9FCO - chains B and T of the 16 polymer chains in the assembly; structure by electron microscopy, 2.40 A resolution.

# Chain B
Molecule: 16S rRNA
Source organism: Escherichia coli
Sequence (1046 nucleotides; numbered 1 to 1534; 488 numbers in that range are skipped by the numbering (no residue carries them; nothing is unmodelled there); the number before each row is that of its first residue):
     1 AAAUUGAAGAGUUUGAUCAUGGCUCAGAUUGAACGCUGGCGGCAGGCCUA
    51 ACACAUGCAAGUCGAACGGUAACAGGAA
    93 UGCUGACGAGUGGCGGACGGGUGAGUAAUGUCUGGGAAACUGCCUGAUGG
   143 AGGGGGAUAACUACUGGAAACGGUAGCUAAUACCGCAUAACGUCGCAAGA
   193 CCAAAGAGGGGG
   214 CCUCUUGCCAUCGGAUGUGCCCAGAUGGGAUUAGCUAGUAGGUGGGGUAA
   264 CGGCUCACCUAGGCGACGAUCCCUAGCUGGUCUGAGAGGAUGACCAGCCA
   314 CACUGGAACUGAGACACGGUCCAGACUCCUACGGGAGGCAGCAGUGGGGA
   364 AUAUUGCACAAUGGGCGCAAGCCUGAUGCAGCCAUGCCGCGUGUAUGAAG
   414 AAGCCCUUCGGGUUGUAAAGUACUUUCAGCGGGGAGGAAGGGAGUAAAGU
   464 UAAUACCUUUGCUCAUUGACGUUACCCGCAGAAGAAGCACCGGCUAACUC
   514 CGUGCCAGCAGCCXCGGUAAUACGGAGGGUGCAAGCGUUAAUCGGAAUUA
   564 CUGGGCGUAAAGCGCACGCAGGCGGUUUGUUAAGUCAGAUGUGAAAUCCC
   614 CGGGCUCAACCUGGGAACUGCAUCUGAUACUGGCAAGCUUGAGUCUCGUA
   664 GAGGGGGGUAGAAUUCCAGGUGUAGCGGUGAAAUGCGUAGAGAUCUGGAG
   714 GAAUACCGGUGGCGAAGGCGGCCCCCUGGACGAAGACUGACGCUCAGGUG
   764 CGAAAGCGUGGGGAGCAAACAGGAUUAGAUACCCUGGUAGUCCACGCCGU
   814 AAACGAUGUCGACUUGGAGGUUGUGCC
   846 GGCGUGGCUUCCGGAGCUAACGCGUUAAGUCGACCGCCUGGGGAGUACGG
   896 CCGCAAGGUUAAAACUCAAAUGAAUUGACGGGGG
  1390 UUGUACACACCGCCCGUXACACCAUGGGAGUGGGUUGCAAAAGAAGUAGG
  1440 UAGCUUAACCUUCGGGAGGGCGCUUACCACUUUGUGAUUCAUGACUGGGG
  1490 UGAAGUCGUAACAAGGUAACCGUAGGGGAACCUGCGGUUGGAUCA
Modified / non-standard residues: PSU (pseudouridine-5'-monophosphate) at position 516, G7M (N7-methyl-guanosine-5'-monophosphate) at position 527, 4OC (4n,o2'-methylcytidine-5'-monophosphate) at position 1402, 5MC (5-methylcytidine-5'-monophosphate) at position 1407, UR3 (3-methyluridine-5'-monophoshate) at position 1498, 2MG (2N-methylguanosine-5'-monophosphate) at position 1516, MA6 (6N-dimethyladenosine-5'-monophoshate) at position 1518, MA6 (6N-dimethyladenosine-5'-monophoshate) at position 1519
Metal / ion sites: K+ site 1: G11, U12, G21, G22; Mg2+ site 1 near U13 (its only coordinating residue here); Mg2+ site 2 near G21 (its only coordinating residue here); Mg2+ site 3: C48, G115; Mg2+ site 4: A59, U387; K+ site 2: U62, G104, G105; Mg2+ site 5 near G100 (its only coordinating residue here); K+ site 3: G107, G324, G326; K+ site 4: G107, G108, G326; Mg2+ site 6: A109, G331; K+ site 5: A109, C110, G111; Mg2+ site 7 near G111 (its only coordinating residue here); 17 more K+ sites not listed; 30 more Mg2+ sites not listed
Ligand contacts: kasugamycin (KSG; (1S,2R,3S,4R,5S,6S)-2,3,4,5,6-pentahydroxycyclohexyl 2-amino-4-{[carboxy(imino)methyl]amino}-2,3,4,6-tetradeoxy-alpha-D-arabino-hexopyranoside): A792, A794, C795, G926, UR3_1498, A1499, G1504, G1505, U1506
What the authors report for this chain:
  - binding site for kasugamycin: A794, G926
  - binding site for mRNA: G693, A790, G926, C1400

# Chain T
Protein: Small ribosomal subunit protein bS20
Source organism: Escherichia coli
Reference sequence: P0A7U7 (RS20_ECOLI); numbering as in UniProt (aligned over 1-87)
Amino-acid sequence (87 residues; each row starts with the number of its first residue):
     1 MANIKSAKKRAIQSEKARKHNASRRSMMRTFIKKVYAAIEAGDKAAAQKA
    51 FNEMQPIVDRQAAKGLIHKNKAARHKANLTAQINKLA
Unresolved in the structure: 1, 86-87

# Chain B / chain T interface
Pairs across the interface (90):
  A60(B) / Ile-4(T)  sugar contact
  G61(B) / Ile-4(T)  phosphate contact
  G61(B) / Ser-6(T)  base contact
  A101(B) / Lys-5(T)  salt bridge to the phosphate
  G102(B) / Lys-5(T)  salt bridge to the phosphate
  U103(B) / Lys-9(T)  salt bridge to the phosphate
  G104(B) / Lys-9(T)  hydrogen bond to the base
  G104(B) / Gln-13(T)  phosphate contact
  G104(B) / Lys-16(T)  phosphate contact
  G105(B) / Gln-13(T)  phosphate contact
  C106(B) / Arg-10(T)  base contact
  G107(B) / Ser-6(T)  hydrogen bond to the base
  G107(B) / Arg-10(T)  hydrogen bond to the base
  G108(B) / Ala-7(T)  base contact
  G108(B) / Arg-10(T)  hydrogen bond to the base
  A131(B) / Asn-70(T)  phosphate contact
  C132(B) / His-68(T)  phosphate contact
  C132(B) / Asn-70(T)  hydrogen bond to the phosphate
  U133(B) / His-68(T)  phosphate contact
  C175(B) / His-20(T)  hydrogen bond to the phosphate
  C176(B) / His-20(T)  salt bridge to the phosphate
  C176(B) / Arg-24(T)  sugar contact
  C176(B) / Lys-64(T)  phosphate contact
  G177(B) / Arg-24(T)  salt bridge to the phosphate
  G177(B) / Arg-60(T)  salt bridge to the phosphate
  G177(B) / Lys-64(T)  salt bridge to the phosphate
  C178(B) / Arg-60(T)  salt bridge to the phosphate
  U185(B) / Ala-73(T)  phosphate contact
  U185(B) / Lys-76(T)  hydrogen bond to the sugar
  C186(B) / Ala-73(T)  phosphate contact
  C186(B) / Lys-76(T)  sugar contact
  C186(B) / Ala-77(T)  phosphate contact
  C186(B) / Thr-80(T)  hydrogen bond to the sugar
  G187(B) / Ala-77(T)  phosphate contact
  G187(B) / Thr-80(T)  sugar contact
  A192(B) / Gln-55(T)  hydrogen bond to the sugar
  C193(B) / Gln-55(T)  hydrogen bond to the sugar
  C193(B) / Pro-56(T)  phosphate contact
  C193(B) / Asp-59(T)  hydrogen bond to the sugar
  C194(B) / Pro-56(T)  sugar contact
  C194(B) / Asp-59(T)  hydrogen bond to the sugar
  C194(B) / Arg-60(T)  sugar contact
  C194(B) / Ala-63(T)  sugar contact
  A195(B) / Arg-60(T)  salt bridge to the phosphate
  A195(B) / Ala-63(T)  sugar contact
  A196(B) / Lys-64(T)  phosphate contact
  U224(B) / Lys-69(T)  salt bridge to the phosphate
  G258(B) / Gln-82(T)  hydrogen bond to the phosphate
  G259(B) / Tyr-36(T)  hydrogen bond to the phosphate
  G259(B) / Asn-78(T)  phosphate contact
  G259(B) / Gln-82(T)  hydrogen bond to the phosphate
  G260(B) / His-75(T)  salt bridge to the phosphate
  G260(B) / Asn-78(T)  phosphate contact
  U261(B) / Lys-71(T)  salt bridge to the phosphate
  U261(B) / Arg-74(T)  salt bridge to the phosphate
  A262(B) / His-68(T)  sugar contact
  A262(B) / Asn-70(T)  hydrogen bond to the sugar
  A262(B) / Arg-74(T)  salt bridge to the phosphate
  A263(B) / Asn-70(T)  phosphate contact
  A263(B) / Arg-74(T)  salt bridge to the phosphate
  C322(B) / Arg-18(T)  sugar contact
  U323(B) / Ser-14(T)  sugar contact
  U323(B) / Ala-17(T)  phosphate contact
  U323(B) / Arg-18(T)  sugar contact
  U323(B) / Asn-21(T)  hydrogen bond to the phosphate
  U323(B) / Arg-25(T)  salt bridge to the phosphate
  G324(B) / Asn-21(T)  hydrogen bond to the phosphate
  G331(B) / Asn-3(T)  hydrogen bond to the sugar
  G332(B) / Ala-2(T)  phosphate contact
  G332(B) / Asn-3(T)  hydrogen bond to the phosphate
  G332(B) / Ile-4(T)  hydrogen bond to the phosphate
  G332(B) / Ala-7(T)  phosphate contact
  G332(B) / Ala-11(T)  sugar contact
  U333(B) / Ala-2(T)  hydrogen bond to the phosphate
  G351(B) / Asn-3(T)  phosphate contact
  A1437(B) / Arg-29(T)  salt bridge to the phosphate
  G1438(B) / Arg-29(T)  salt bridge to the phosphate
  G1438(B) / Lys-33(T)  salt bridge to the phosphate
  G1439(B) / Lys-33(T)  salt bridge to the phosphate
  A1456(B) / Lys-34(T)  phosphate contact
  G1457(B) / Met-27(T)  sugar contact
  G1457(B) / Thr-30(T)  phosphate contact
  G1457(B) / Phe-31(T)  sugar contact
  G1457(B) / Lys-34(T)  salt bridge to the phosphate
  G1458(B) / Ser-23(T)  hydrogen bond to the sugar
  G1458(B) / Ser-26(T)  hydrogen bond to the phosphate
  G1458(B) / Met-27(T)  phosphate contact
  G1458(B) / Thr-30(T)  hydrogen bond to the phosphate
  G1459(B) / Ala-22(T)  phosphate contact
  G1459(B) / Ser-26(T)  hydrogen bond to the phosphate
Interface residues without a listed pair, chain B (51 interface residues in all): G184, C225, G350, U1436, A1447
Interface residues without a listed pair, chain T (48 interface residues in all): Asn-52, Gln-61

# Summary
The interface between chain B and chain T involves 51 residues on one side and 48 on the other, with 26
hydrogen bonds and 21 salt bridges. Polar pairs include G104(B)/Lys-9(T), G107(B)/Ser-6(T) and
G107(B)/Arg-10(T). The paper reports a binding site for mRNA at G693(B), A790(B) and G926(B) among others; a
binding site for kasugamycin at A794(B) and G926(B).
Here chain B is 16S rRNA and chain T is Small ribosomal subunit protein bS20, both from Escherichia coli.
Entry 9FCO (Structure of E. coli 30S-IF1-IF3-mRNA-Kasugamycin complex) was determined by electron microscopy
(same publication as 9FDA, 9FIB and 9G06).
